Entry 5EWZ (X-ray diffraction, 2.34 A resolution); this record covers chains B and D of the 4 polymer chains in the assembly.

Chain B:
Protein: 14-3-3 protein zeta/delta
Organism: Homo sapiens
UniProt: P63104 (1433Z_HUMAN); residue numbers follow UniProt; this construct covers 1-230
Chain sequence (230 residues; numbered 1 to 230; the number before each row is that of its first residue):
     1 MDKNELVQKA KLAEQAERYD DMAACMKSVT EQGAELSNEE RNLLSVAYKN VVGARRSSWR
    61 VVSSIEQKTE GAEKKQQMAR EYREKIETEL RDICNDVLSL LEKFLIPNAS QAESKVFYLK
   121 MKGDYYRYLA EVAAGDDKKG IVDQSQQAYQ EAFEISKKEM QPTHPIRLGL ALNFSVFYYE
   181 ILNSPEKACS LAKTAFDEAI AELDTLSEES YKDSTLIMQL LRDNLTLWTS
Unresolved in the structure: 70-72
Residues lining bound ligands: benzoic acid (BEZ): Phe196, Ile200, Thr215, Met218, Gln219, Arg222

Chain D:
Protein: GRB2-associated-binding protein 2
UniProt: Q9UQC2 (GAB2_HUMAN); residue numbers follow UniProt; this construct covers 207-212
Chain sequence (6 residues; numbered 207 to 212; the number before each row is that of its first residue):
   207 RSASFS
Modified positions: Ser210 (phosphoserine; SEP)
UniProt features mapped onto this chain:
  - modified residue: Ser210 (Phosphoserine)
  - mutagenesis: Ser210 (S210A/E: Impaired interaction with 14-3-3 proteins and increased EGF-independent cell proliferation; when associated with A-391)

Interface between chain B and chain D:
Contacting residue pairs (20; chain B residue first):
  Lys49(B) - Ser210(D)
  Lys49(B) - Ser212(D)
  Arg56(B) - Ser210(D)
  Arg60(B) - Arg207(D)
  Lys120(B) - Phe211(D)  hydrogen bond (side chain-backbone)
  Arg127(B) - Ser210(D)
  Tyr128(B) - Ser210(D)
  Leu172(B) - Ala209(D)
  Leu172(B) - Ser210(D)
  Leu172(B) - Phe211(D)
  Asn173(B) - Ser210(D)
  Asn173(B) - Phe211(D)  hydrogen bond (side chain-backbone)
  Val176(B) - Ala209(D)
  Glu180(B) - Ser208(D)  hydrogen bond
  Leu220(B) - Ala209(D)  hydrophobic
  Asn224(B) - Ser208(D)
  Asn224(B) - Ala209(D)  hydrogen bond (side chain-backbone)
  Leu227(B) - Arg207(D)
  Leu227(B) - Ser208(D)
  Trp228(B) - Ser208(D)  hydrogen bond
Also at the interface, not in a pair above, chain B (15 interface residues in all): Gly169

Summary:
15 residues of chain B face 6 of chain D across their interface, with 5 hydrogen bonds. Polar pairs include
Lys120(B)-Phe211(D), Asn173(B)-Phe211(D) and Glu180(B)-Ser208(D). Chain B binds benzoic acid. UniProt lists
one mutagenesis site on chain D.
Here chain B is 14-3-3 protein zeta/delta (Homo sapiens) and chain D is GRB2-associated-binding protein 2.
Entry 5EWZ (Small-molecule stabilization of the 14-3-3/Gab2 PPI interface) was determined by X-ray
diffraction, deposited together with 5EXA.
